8HXZ - chains B and J of the 11 polymer chains in the assembly; structure by electron microscopy, 3.40 A resolution.

[Chain B]
Protein: Histone H4
Source organism: Xenopus laevis
Reference sequence: A0A8J1LTD2 (A0A8J1LTD2_XENLA); residues 1-102 here correspond to UniProt positions 15-116 (UniProt number = residue number + 14)
Sequence (102 residues; each row starts with the number of its first residue):
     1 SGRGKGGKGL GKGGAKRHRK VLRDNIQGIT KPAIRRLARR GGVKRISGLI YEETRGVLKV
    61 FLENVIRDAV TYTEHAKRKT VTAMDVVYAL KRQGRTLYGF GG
Unresolved in the structure: 1-20

[Chain J]
Molecule: 352-nt DNA strand
Sequence (352 nucleotides; row label = number of the first residue in the row):
     1 ATCGCTGTTC AATACATGCA CAGGATGTAT ATATCTGACA CGTGCCTGGA GACTAGGGAG
    61 TAATCCCCTT GGCGGTTAAA ACGCGGGGGA CAGCGCGTAC GTGCGTTTAA GCGGTGCTAG
   121 AGCTGTCTAC GACCAATTGA GCGGCCTCGG CACCGGGATT CTCCAGTCTA GAACTGGCAG
   181 TACTTTCAAT ACATGCACAG GATGTATATA TCTGACACGT GCCTGGAGAC TAGGGAGTAA
   241 TCCCCTTGGC GGTTAAAACG CGGGGGACAG CGCGTACGTG CGTTTAAGCG GTGCTAGAGC
   301 TGTCTACGAC CAATTGAGCG GCCTCGGCAC CGGGATTCTC GATATCGAAT TC
Unresolved in the structure: 1-186, 351-352

[How chain B and chain J interact]
Pairs across the interface - 15 pairs, chain B then chain J:
  Arg35(B) - DG278(J)  salt bridge to the phosphate
  Arg39(B) - DT279(J)  salt bridge to the phosphate
  Lys44(B) - DG278(J)  phosphate contact
  Arg45(B) - DA276(J)  hydrogen bond to the sugar
  Arg45(B) - DC277(J)  hydrogen bond to the sugar
  Arg45(B) - DG278(J)  phosphate contact
  Ile46(B) - DC277(J)  phosphate contact
  Ile46(B) - DG278(J)  hydrogen bond to the phosphate
  Ser47(B) - DC277(J)  phosphate contact
  Gly48(B) - DC277(J)  hydrogen bond to the phosphate
  Arg78(B) - DA298(J)  phosphate contact
  Lys79(B) - DG297(J)  phosphate contact
  Lys79(B) - DA298(J)  salt bridge to the phosphate
  Thr80(B) - DG297(J)  hydrogen bond to the phosphate
  Thr80(B) - DA298(J)  hydrogen bond to the phosphate
Interface residues without a listed pair, chain J (7 interface residues in all): DG299

[Summary]
10 residues of chain B and 7 residues of chain J are in contact, with 6 hydrogen bonds and 3 salt bridges.
Polar contacts include Arg45(B)-DA276(J), Arg45(B)-DC277(J) and Ile46(B)-DG278(J).
Chain B is Histone H4 (Xenopus laevis) and chain J is a 352-nt DNA strand; the structure, Cryo-EM structure of
Eaf3 CHD in complex with nucleosome, was determined by electron microscopy, deposited together with 8HXX,
8HXY, 8HY0 and 8JHO.
